2B50 - chain A; structure by X-ray diffraction, 2.00 A resolution.

Chain A:
Molecule: Peroxisome proliferator activated receptor delta
Organism: Homo sapiens
UniProt: Q03181 (PPAS_HUMAN); residues 205-476 here correspond to UniProt positions 169-440 (UniProt number = residue number - 36)
Chain sequence (272 residues; row label = number of the first residue in the row):
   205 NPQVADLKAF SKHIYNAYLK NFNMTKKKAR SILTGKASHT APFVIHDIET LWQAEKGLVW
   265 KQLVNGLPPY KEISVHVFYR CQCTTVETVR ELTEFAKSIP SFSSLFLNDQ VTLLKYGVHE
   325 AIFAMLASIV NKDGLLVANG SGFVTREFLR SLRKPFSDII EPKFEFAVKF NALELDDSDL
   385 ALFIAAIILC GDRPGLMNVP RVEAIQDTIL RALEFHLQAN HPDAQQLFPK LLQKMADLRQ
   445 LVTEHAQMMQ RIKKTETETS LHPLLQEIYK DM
Not modelled in the structure: 205-210, 266-270
Sequence notes: conflict Gln430 (Tyr394 in Q03181)
Ion coordination: Ca2+: Glu407, Gln410
Small-molecule neighbours:
  - heptyl beta-D-glucopyranoside (B7G), molecule 1: Val293, Thr297, Val315, Leu318, Lys319, Leu468, Glu471, Ile472, Lys474, Asp475
  - heptyl beta-D-glucopyranoside (B7G), molecule 2: Phe310, Leu311, Asn312, Val315, Thr316
  - vaccenic acid (VCA): Leu255, Trp264, Val281, Phe282, Arg284, Cys285, Gln286, Thr288, Thr289, His323, Phe327, Leu330, Leu339, Val341, Val348, His449, Met453, Leu469, Tyr473

In short:
Chain A binds heptyl beta-D-glucopyranoside and vaccenic acid. The Ca2+ site is built by Glu407 and Gln410.
Chain A is Peroxisome proliferator activated receptor delta (Homo sapiens); the structure, Human Nuclear
Receptor-Ligand Complex 2, was determined by X-ray diffraction (same publication as 2AWH).
